PDB entry 7QU5 | X-ray diffraction, 1.25 A resolution | chain A

[Chain A]
Name: Na(+)-translocating NADH-quinone reductase subunit F
From: Pseudomonas aeruginosa
Notes: EC 7.2.1.1; fragment: FAD binding domain; engineered mutation(s): residues 130-407
Reference sequence: Q02PF8 (NQRF_PSEAB); residue numbers follow UniProt; this construct covers 130-407
Sequence (280 residues; numbered 128 to 407; the number before each row is that of its first residue):
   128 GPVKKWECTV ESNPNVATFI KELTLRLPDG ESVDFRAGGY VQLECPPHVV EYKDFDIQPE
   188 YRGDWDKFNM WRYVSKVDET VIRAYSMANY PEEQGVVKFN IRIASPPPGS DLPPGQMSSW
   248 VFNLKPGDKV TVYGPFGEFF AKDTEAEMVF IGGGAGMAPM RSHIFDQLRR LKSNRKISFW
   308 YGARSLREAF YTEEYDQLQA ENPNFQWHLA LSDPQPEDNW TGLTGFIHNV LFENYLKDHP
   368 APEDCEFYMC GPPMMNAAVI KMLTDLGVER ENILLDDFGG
Differences from the reference sequence: expression tag (128-129)
Residues lining bound ligands:
  - FAD (flavin-adenine dinucleotide): Tyr-167, Arg-210, Ala-211, Tyr-212, Ser-213, Asn-227, Ile-228, Arg-229, Ala-231, Ser-232, Pro-233, Pro-234, Leu-239, Pro-240, Pro-241, Gly-242, Gln-243, Met-244, Ser-245, Ala-282, Ala-285, Asp-403, Asp-404, Phe-405
  - gamma-Valerolactone (YVR), molecule 1: Phe-146, Phe-195, Met-197, Arg-229, Ile-230, Ser-232, Pro-233, Pro-235
  - gamma-Valerolactone (YVR), molecule 2: Asp-323, Gln-326, Trp-334, His-335, Leu-336, Trp-347

[Overview]
Chain A binds flavin-adenine dinucleotide and gamma-Valerolactone.
Chain A is Na(+)-translocating NADH-quinone reductase subunit F (Pseudomonas aeruginosa); the structure, X-ray
structure of FAD domain of NqrF of Pseudomonas aeruginosa, was determined by X-ray diffraction (same
publication as 7QTY, 7QU0 and 7QU3).
